Entry 3TSD (X-ray diffraction, 2.65 A resolution); this record covers chain A.

# Chain A
Name: Inosine-5'-monophosphate dehydrogenase
Organism: Bacillus anthracis
Notes: EC 1.1.1.205; fragment: impdh; engineered mutation(s): full-length
UniProt: Q81W29 (Q81W29_BACAN); residues 1-487 here = UniProt positions 1-487
Chain sequence (511 residues; each row starts with the number of its first residue; numbers below 1 keep their minus sign (Met-23 is residue -23)):
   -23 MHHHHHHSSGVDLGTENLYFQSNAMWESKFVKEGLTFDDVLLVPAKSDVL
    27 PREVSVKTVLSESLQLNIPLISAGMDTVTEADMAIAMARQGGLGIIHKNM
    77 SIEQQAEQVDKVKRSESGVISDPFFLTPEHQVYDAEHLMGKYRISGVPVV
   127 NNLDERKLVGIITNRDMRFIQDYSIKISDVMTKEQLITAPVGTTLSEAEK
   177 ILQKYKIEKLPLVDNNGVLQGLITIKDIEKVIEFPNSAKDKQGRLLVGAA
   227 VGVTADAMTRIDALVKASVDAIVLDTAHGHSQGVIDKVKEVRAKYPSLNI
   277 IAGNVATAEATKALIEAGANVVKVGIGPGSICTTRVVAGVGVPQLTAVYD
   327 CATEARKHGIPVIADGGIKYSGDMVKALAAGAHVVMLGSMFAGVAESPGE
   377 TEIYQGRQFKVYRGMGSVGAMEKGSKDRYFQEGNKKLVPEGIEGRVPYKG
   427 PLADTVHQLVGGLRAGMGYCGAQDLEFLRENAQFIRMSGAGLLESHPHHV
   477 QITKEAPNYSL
Not modelled in the structure: -23 to -4, 158, 377-382, 391-418, 474-487
Sequence notes: expression tag (-23 to 0)
Ligand contacts: xanthosine-5'-monophosphate (XMP): Ala49, Met51, Asn280, Gly305, Ser306, Ile307, Cys308, Thr310, Asp341, Gly342, Gly343, Ile344, Met362, Leu363, Gly364, Ser365, Tyr388, Gly390
What the authors report for this chain:
  - binding site for xanthosine-5'-monophosphate: Ser306, Cys308, Thr310, Asp341, Gly343, Gly364, Ser365, Tyr388
  - conformationally variable residues (order/disorder transition, side-chain flip): Cys308, Tyr388, Val394 to Val414
  - catalytic residues: Cys308, Arg404, Tyr405 (citing earlier work)
  - specificity-determining residues: Ala253, Tyr445

# Summary
Ligands of chain A: xanthosine-5'-monophosphate. From the paper: catalytic residues Cys308, Arg404 and Tyr405;
a binding site for xanthosine-5'-monophosphate at Ser306, Cys308 and Thr310 among others.
Chain A is Inosine-5'-monophosphate dehydrogenase (Bacillus anthracis); the structure, Crystal Structure of
Inosine-5'-monophosphate Dehydrogenase from Bacillus anthracis str. Ames complexed with XMP, was determined by
X-ray diffraction (same publication as 3USB and 3TSB).
